PDB entry 1QNZ | solution NMR | chains H and L of the 3 polymer chains in the assembly

[Chain H]
Protein: 0.5B antibody (heavy chain)
Source organism: Mus musculus
Notes: fragment: fv; antibody fragment or engineered binder
Chain sequence (119 residues; each row starts with the number of its first residue):
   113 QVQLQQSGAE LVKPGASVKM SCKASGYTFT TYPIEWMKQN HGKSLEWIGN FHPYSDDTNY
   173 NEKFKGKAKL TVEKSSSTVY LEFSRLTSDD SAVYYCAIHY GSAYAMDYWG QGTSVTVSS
Sequence notes: conflict Ser137 (Phe25 in 254221)
Disulfides: Cys134-Cys208

[Chain L]
Protein: 0.5B antibody (light chain)
Source organism: Mus musculus
Notes: fragment: fv
UniProtKB: P01665 (KV3AD_MOUSE); residue numbers follow UniProt; this construct covers 1-111
Chain sequence (112 residues; row label = number of the first residue in the row):
     1 DIVLTQSPAS LAVSLGQRAT ISCKASQSVD YDGDSYMNWY QQKPGQPPKL LIYAASNLES
    61 GIPARFSGSG SRTDFTLNIH PVEEEDAATY YCQQSNEDPF TFGSGTKLEI KR
Sequence notes: conflict Arg72 (Gly in P01665); expression tag (112)
Disulfides: Cys23-Cys92
Swiss-Prot annotation at these positions:
  - region: Asp1 to Cys23 (Framework-1), Lys24 to Asn38 (Complementarity-determining-1), Trp39 to Tyr53 (Framework-2), Ala54 to Ser60 (Complementarity-determining-2), Gly61 to Cys92 (Framework-3), Gln93 to Thr101 (Complementarity-determining-3), Phe102 to Lys111 (Framework-4)

[How chain H and chain L interact]
Residue-residue contacts (37):
  Met149(H) - Phe102(L)
  Gln151(H) - Gln42(L)
  Lys155(H) - Tyr91(L)
  Ser156(H) - Tyr91(L)
  Ser156(H) - Gly103(L)
  Ser156(H) - Ser104(L)
  Ser156(H) - Gly105(L)
  Leu157(H) - Pro48(L)
  Leu157(H) - Phe102(L)
  Glu158(H) - Phe102(L)
  Trp159(H) - Gln93(L)
  Trp159(H) - Asp98(L)
  Trp159(H) - Phe100(L)
  Trp159(H) - Phe102(L)
  Asn171(H) - Asp98(L)
  Tyr207(H) - Pro47(L)
  Ser214(H) - Leu50(L)
  Ser214(H) - Tyr53(L)
  Tyr216(H) - Asp34(L)
  Tyr216(H) - Ser35(L)
  Tyr216(H) - Tyr36(L)
  Tyr216(H) - Asn38(L)
  Tyr216(H) - Tyr53(L)
  Tyr216(H) - Ala54(L)
  Tyr216(H) - Ser95(L)
  Ala217(H) - Asn38(L)
  Ala217(H) - Tyr40(L)
  Ala217(H) - Leu50(L)
  Met218(H) - Tyr40(L)
  Met218(H) - Leu50(L)
  Met218(H) - Gln93(L)
  Asp219(H) - Leu50(L)
  Asp219(H) - Glu59(L)
  Trp221(H) - Tyr40(L)
  Trp221(H) - Pro47(L)
  Trp221(H) - Pro48(L)
  Gly222(H) - Pro47(L)
Also at the interface, not in a pair above, chain H (20 interface residues in all): Glu147, Asn162, Glu174, Ala215
Also at the interface, not in a pair above, chain L (22 interface residues in all): Pro99

[Summary]
20 residues of chain H face 22 of chain L across their interface.
Here chain H is 0.5B antibody (heavy chain) and chain L is 0.5B antibody (light chain), both from Mus
musculus. Entry 1QNZ (NMR structure of the 0.5b anti-HIV antibody complex with the gp120 V3 peptide) was
determined by solution NMR.
